PDB entry 2PVN | X-ray diffraction, 2.00 A resolution | chain A

# Chain A
Protein: Casein kinase II subunit alpha
Organism: Zea mays
Notes: EC 2.7.11.1
UniProtKB: P28523 (CSK2A_MAIZE); residues 6-337 here correspond to UniProt positions 1-332 (UniProt number = residue number - 5)
Amino-acid sequence (352 residues; each row starts with the number of its first residue; numbers below 1 keep their minus sign (Met-14 is residue -14)):
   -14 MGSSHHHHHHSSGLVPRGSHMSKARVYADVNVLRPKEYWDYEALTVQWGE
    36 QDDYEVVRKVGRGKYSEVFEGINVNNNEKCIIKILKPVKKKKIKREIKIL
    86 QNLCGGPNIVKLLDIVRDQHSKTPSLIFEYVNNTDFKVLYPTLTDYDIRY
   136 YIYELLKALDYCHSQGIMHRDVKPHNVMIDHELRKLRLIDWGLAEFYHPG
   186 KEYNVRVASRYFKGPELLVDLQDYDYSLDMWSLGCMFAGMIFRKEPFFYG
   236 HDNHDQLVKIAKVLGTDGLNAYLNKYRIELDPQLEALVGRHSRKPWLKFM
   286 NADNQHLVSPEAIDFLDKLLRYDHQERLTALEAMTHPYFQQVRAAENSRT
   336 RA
Disordered / not traced: -14 to 5, 334-337
Differences from the reference sequence: expression tag (-14 to 5); modified residue (89); engineered mutation Ala256 (Val251 in P28523)
Modified / non-standard residues: Cys89 (s-hydroxycysteine; CSO)
Curated features (UniProtKB/Swiss-Prot):
  - active site: Asp156 (Proton acceptor)
  - binding site (ATP): Val45 to Val53, Lys68

# Overview
Curated annotation (UniProt) lists active-site residue Asp156 and 10 ATP-binding residues.
Chain A is Casein kinase II subunit alpha (Zea mays); the structure, Structure-Based Design of
Pyrazolo[1,5-a][1,3,5]triazine Derivatives as Potent Inhibitors of Protein Kinase CK2, was determined by X-ray
diffraction (same publication as 2PVH, 2PVJ, 2PVK, 2PVL and 2PVM).
